PDB entry 6W9L | X-ray diffraction, 1.45 A resolution | chains A and B

Chain A:
Molecule: Glucocorticoid Receptor
Organism: synthetic construct
UniProtKB: A0A1X8XLE9 (A0A1X8XLE9_9ZZZZ); residues -1 to 245 here correspond to UniProt positions 2-248 (UniProt number = residue number + 3)
Sequence (249 residues; row label = number of the first residue in the row; numbers below 1 keep their minus sign (Phe-2 is residue -2)):
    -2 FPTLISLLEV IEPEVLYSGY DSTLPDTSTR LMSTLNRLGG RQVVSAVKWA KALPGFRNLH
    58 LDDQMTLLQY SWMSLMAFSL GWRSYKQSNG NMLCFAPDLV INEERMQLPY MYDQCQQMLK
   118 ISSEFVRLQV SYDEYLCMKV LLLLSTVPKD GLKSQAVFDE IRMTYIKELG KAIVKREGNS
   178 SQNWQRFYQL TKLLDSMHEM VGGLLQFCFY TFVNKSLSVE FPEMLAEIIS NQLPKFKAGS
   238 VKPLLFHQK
Construct notes: expression tag (-2, 246)
Ligand contacts: TUS ((4aR,4bS,5S,6aS,6bS,9aR,10aS,10bS)-5-hydroxy-6b-(hydroxyacetyl)-4a,6a,8-trimethyl-4a,4b,5,6,6a,6b,9a,10,10a,10b,11,12-dodecahydro-2H-naphtho[2',1':4,5]indeno[1,2-d][1,3]oxazol-2-one): Met29, Leu32, Asn33, Leu35, Gly36, Gln39, Trp69, Met70, Met73, Ala74, Leu77, Arg80, Phe92, Met108, Gln111, Met115, Leu201, Phe204, Cys205, Thr208, Val216, Phe218
Reported in the primary citation:
  - binding site for TUS: Asn33, Met108, Met115
  - conformationally variable residues (side-chain flip): Gln111
  - allosteric site: Asn33, Gly36 (from molecular simulation)

Chain B:
Molecule: Peroxisome proliferator-activated receptor gamma coactivator 1-alpha
Notes: fragment: amino acids 141-152
UniProtKB: Q9UBK2 (PRGC1_HUMAN); residue numbers follow UniProt; this construct covers 141-152
Sequence (12 residues; numbered 141 to 152; the number before each row is that of its first residue):
   141 PSLLKKLLLA PA
Swiss-Prot annotation at these positions:
  - motif: Leu144 to Leu148 (LXXLL motif)
  - modified residue: Lys146 (N6-acetyllysine)

How chain A and chain B interact:
Pairs across the interface - 21 pairs, chain A then chain B:
  Val41(A) - Leu147(B)
  Val44(A) - Leu144(B)  hydrophobic
  Val44(A) - Leu147(B)  hydrophobic
  Val44(A) - Leu148(B)  hydrophobic
  Lys48(A) - Leu147(B)  hydrogen bond (side chain-backbone)
  Lys48(A) - Leu148(B)
  Lys48(A) - Ala150(B)  hydrogen bond (side chain-backbone)
  Leu58(A) - Lys145(B)
  Leu58(A) - Leu148(B)  hydrophobic
  Leu58(A) - Leu149(B)  hydrophobic
  Gln61(A) - Leu148(B)
  Met62(A) - Ser142(B)
  Met62(A) - Lys145(B)
  Met62(A) - Leu148(B)  hydrophobic
  Leu65(A) - Leu148(B)  hydrophobic
  Gln66(A) - Leu144(B)
  Glu220(A) - Leu143(B)
  Met221(A) - Leu143(B)
  Met221(A) - Leu144(B)
  Glu224(A) - Ser142(B)
  Glu224(A) - Leu143(B)  hydrogen bond (side chain-backbone)
Also at the interface, not in a pair above, chain A (13 interface residues in all): Lys45, Ile225
Also at the interface, not in a pair above, chain B (10 interface residues in all): Pro151, Ala152

Summary:
13 residues of chain A face 10 of chain B across their interface; the contacts include 3 hydrogen bonds. Among
the polar pairs are Lys48(A)-Leu147(B), Lys48(A)-Ala150(B) and Glu224(A)-Leu143(B). Chain A binds compound
TUS. The paper reports a binding site for TUS at Asn33(A), Met108(A) and Met115(A); an allosteric site at
Asn33(A) and Gly36(A).
Here chain A is Glucocorticoid Receptor (synthetic construct) and chain B is Peroxisome proliferator-activated
receptor gamma coactivator 1-alpha. Entry 6W9L (Structure of the Ancestral Glucocorticoid Receptor 2 ligand
binding domain in complex with deacetylated deflazacort and ...) was determined by X-ray diffraction (same
publication as 6W9K and 6W9M).
